Entry 6XVC (X-ray diffraction, 1.10 A resolution); this record covers chain B.

# Chain B
Molecule: Bromodomain-containing protein 4
Source organism: Homo sapiens
UniProt: O60885 (BRD4_HUMAN); numbering as in UniProt (aligned over 44-168)
Sequence (127 residues; each row starts with the number of its first residue):
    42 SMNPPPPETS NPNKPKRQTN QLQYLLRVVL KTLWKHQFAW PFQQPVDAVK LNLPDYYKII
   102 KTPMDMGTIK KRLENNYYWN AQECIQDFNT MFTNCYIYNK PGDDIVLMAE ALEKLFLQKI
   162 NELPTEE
Disordered / not traced: 167-168
Differences from the reference sequence: expression tag (42-43)
Small-molecule neighbours: O32 ((4R)-4-[(1R)-1-[7-(3-methyl-[1,2,4]triazolo[4,3-a]pyridin-6-yl)quinolin-5-yl]oxyethyl]pyrrolidin-2-one): W81, P82, F83, Q85, V87, L92, L94, Y97, C136, Y139, N140, D145, I146, M149
Swiss-Prot annotation at these positions:
  - site: N140 (Acetylated histone binding)
  - cross-link: K99 (Glycyl lysine isopeptide (Lys-Gly) (interchain with G-Cter in SUMO2))
  - natural variant: D145 (D145G: Found in a patient with a neurodevelopmental syndrome; uncertain significance)
  - mutagenesis: N140 (N140A: Abolishes binding to acetylated histones)
What the authors report for this chain:
  - conformationally variable residues (side-chain flip): W81

# Summary
Chain B binds compound O32. From UniProt: one mutagenesis site. The paper reports conformational variability
at W81.
Chain B is Bromodomain-containing protein 4 (Homo sapiens); the structure, Crystal structure of BRD4-BD1 with
compound 1, was determined by X-ray diffraction, deposited together with 6XUZ, 6XV3 and 6XV7.
